8G0E - chains d and a of the 20 polymer chains in the assembly; structure by electron microscopy, 2.60 A resolution.

== Chain d ==
Name: ATP synthase subunit b-delta
From: Mycolicibacterium smegmatis MC2 155
Reference sequence: A0R203 (ATPFD_MYCS2); residues 1-445 here = UniProt positions 1-445
Sequence (445 residues; each row starts with the number of its first residue):
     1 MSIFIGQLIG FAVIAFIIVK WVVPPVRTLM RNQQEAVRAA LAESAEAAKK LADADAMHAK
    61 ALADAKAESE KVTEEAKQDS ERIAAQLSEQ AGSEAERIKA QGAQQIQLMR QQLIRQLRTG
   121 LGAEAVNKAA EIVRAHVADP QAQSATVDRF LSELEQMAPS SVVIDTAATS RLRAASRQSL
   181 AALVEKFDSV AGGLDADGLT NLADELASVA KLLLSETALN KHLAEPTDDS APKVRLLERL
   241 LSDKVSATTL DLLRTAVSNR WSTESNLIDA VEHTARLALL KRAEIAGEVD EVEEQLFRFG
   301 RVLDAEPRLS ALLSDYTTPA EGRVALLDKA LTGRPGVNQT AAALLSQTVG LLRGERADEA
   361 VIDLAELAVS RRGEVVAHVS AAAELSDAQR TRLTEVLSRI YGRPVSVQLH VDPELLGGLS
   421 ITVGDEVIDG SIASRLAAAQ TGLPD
Disordered / not traced: 158-169, 445

== Chain a ==
Name: ATP synthase subunit a
From: Mycolicibacterium smegmatis MC2 155
Reference sequence: A0R206 (A0R206_MYCS2); residue numbers follow UniProt; this construct covers 1-252
Sequence (252 residues; each row starts with the number of its first residue):
     1 MLAAEEGGAA IHVGHHTLVF ELFGMTFNGD TILATAVTAV IVIALAFYLR AKVTSTGVPS
    61 GVQLFWEALT IQMRQQIEGS IGMKIAPFVL PLSVTIFVFI LISNWLAVLP LQYGGADGAA
   121 AELYKAPASD INFVLALALF VFVCYHAAGI WRRGIVGHPI KVVKGHVAFL APINIVEELA
   181 KPISLALRLF GNIFAGGILV ALIAMFPWYI QWFPNAVWKT FDLFVGLIQA FIFSLLTILY
   241 FSQSMELDHE DH
Disordered / not traced: 1-10, 116-117, 247-252
Small-molecule neighbours:
  - YGR ((1R,2S)-1-(6-bromo-2-methoxyquinolin-3-yl)-2-(2,6-dimethoxypyridin-4-yl)-4-(dimethylamino)-1-(2,3,6-trimethoxypyridin-4-yl)butan-2-ol), molecule 1: F169, L170, P172, I173, V176
  - YGR, molecule 2: F213, P214, V217, W218, F221

== Chain d / chain a interface ==
Pairs across the interface (37):
  S2(d) - W208(a)
  I3(d) - Y113(a)
  I3(d) - G114(a)
  I3(d) - A204(a)
  I3(d) - Q211(a)  hydrogen bond (backbone-side chain)
  F4(d) - P110(a)
  F4(d) - Q112(a)
  G6(d) - W208(a)
  G6(d) - W212(a)
  Q7(d) - P110(a)  hydrogen bond (side chain-backbone)
  Q7(d) - L111(a)
  Q7(d) - Q112(a)  hydrogen bond (side chain-backbone)
  Q7(d) - Q211(a)
  L8(d) - P110(a)  hydrophobic
  I9(d) - W208(a)  hydrophobic
  I9(d) - W212(a)  hydrophobic
  G10(d) - W212(a)
  G10(d) - A216(a)
  F11(d) - V108(a)
  F11(d) - P110(a)  hydrophobic
  V13(d) - W212(a)  hydrophobic
  V13(d) - A216(a)  hydrophobic
  I14(d) - A216(a)
  I14(d) - K219(a)
  I14(d) - T220(a)
  I18(d) - L223(a)  hydrophobic
  M30(d) - G61(a)
  M30(d) - L64(a)  hydrophobic
  M30(d) - F65(a)
  Q33(d) - P59(a)
  Q33(d) - L64(a)
  Q34(d) - V58(a)
  Q34(d) - P59(a)  hydrogen bond (side chain-backbone)
  Q34(d) - L64(a)
  V37(d) - P59(a)
  R38(d) - V58(a)
  L41(d) - T56(a)
Other interface residues (no listed pair), chain d (21 interface residues in all): M1, I17, V22
Other interface residues (no listed pair), chain a (25 interface residues in all): L109, G118, A120, N215, F224

== In short ==
Chain d and chain a form an interface of 21 and 25 residues respectively, with 4 hydrogen bonds. Polar
contacts include I3(d)-Q211(a), Q7(d)-P110(a) and Q7(d)-Q112(a). Chain a binds compound YGR.
Chain d is ATP synthase subunit b-delta and chain a is ATP synthase subunit a, both from Mycolicibacterium
smegmatis MC2 155; the structure, Cryo-EM structure of TBAJ-876-bound Mycobacterium smegmatis ATP synthase
rotational state 3, was determined by electron microscopy, deposited together with 8G07, 8G08, 8G09, 8G0A,
8G0B, 8G0C and 8G0D.
